Entry 4BWS (X-ray diffraction, 2.50 A resolution); this record covers chains A and C of the 3 polymer chains in the assembly.

[Chain A]
Name: Thioredoxin-like protein 4A
Source organism: Homo sapiens
UniProt: P83876 (TXN4A_HUMAN); residue numbers follow UniProt; this construct covers 4-137
Chain sequence (142 residues; numbered -4 to 137; the number before each row is that of its first residue; numbers below 1 keep their minus sign (Met-4 is residue -4)):
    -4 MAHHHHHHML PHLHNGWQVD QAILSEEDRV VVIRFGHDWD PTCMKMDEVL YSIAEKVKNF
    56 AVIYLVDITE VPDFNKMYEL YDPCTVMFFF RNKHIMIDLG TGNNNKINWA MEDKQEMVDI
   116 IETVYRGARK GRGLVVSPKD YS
Unresolved in the structure: -4 to 4
Sequence notes: expression tag (-4 to 3)
Swiss-Prot annotation at these positions:
  - modified residue: Ser132 (Phosphoserine)
  - mutagenesis: Cys38 (C38A: Viable when expressed in S.pombe)

[Chain C]
Name: CD2 antigen cytoplasmic tail-binding protein 2
Source organism: Homo sapiens
UniProt: O95400 (CD2B2_HUMAN); numbering as in UniProt (aligned over 280-341)
Chain sequence (71 residues; numbered 271 to 341; the number before each row is that of its first residue):
   271 MAHHHHHHMD VMWEYKWENT GDAELYGPFT SAQMQTWVSE GYFPDGVYCR KLDPPGGQFY
   331 NSKRIDFDLY T
Unresolved in the structure: 271-275
Sequence notes: expression tag (271-279)

[How chain A and chain C interact]
Pairs across the interface (20; chain A residue first):
  Asp93(A) with Arg334(C), hydrogen bond (backbone-side chain)
  Leu94(A) with Arg334(C)
  Asp108(A) with Gln328(C), hydrogen bond
  Glu111(A) with Gln328(C), hydrogen bond; Tyr330(C)
  Asp114(A) with Tyr330(C), hydrogen bond
  Arg121(A) with Leu339(C), hydrogen bond (side chain-backbone); Tyr340(C)
  Gly122(A) with Leu339(C)
  Lys125(A) with Asp338(C), hydrogen bond (side chain-backbone); Leu339(C); Thr341(C), hydrogen bond (side chain-backbone)
  Arg127(A) with Asp336(C), salt bridge
  Val131(A) with Arg334(C)
  Ser132(A) with Arg334(C), hydrogen bond (backbone-side chain)
  Pro133(A) with Tyr330(C), hydrophobic; Arg334(C)
  Lys134(A) with Gln328(C); Arg334(C), hydrogen bond (backbone-side chain)
  Asp135(A) with Arg334(C), salt bridge
Interface residues without a listed pair, chain A (18 interface residues in all): Gly95, Gln110, Glu117, Thr118
Interface residues without a listed pair, chain C (10 interface residues in all): Pro324, Ile335
The authors on this interface:
  - specific contacts: Asp114(A)-Tyr330(C) (hydrogen bond), Gly122(A)-Leu339(C) (hydrophobic contact)

[Overview]
The interface between chain A and chain C involves 18 residues on one side and 10 on the other, with 9
hydrogen bonds and 2 salt bridges. Among the polar pairs are Arg127(A)-Asp336(C), Asp135(A)-Arg334(C) and
Asp93(A)-Arg334(C). The authors report a hydrogen bond between Asp114(A) and Tyr330(C); a hydrophobic contact
between Gly122(A) and Leu339(C).
Chain A is Thioredoxin-like protein 4A and chain C is CD2 antigen cytoplasmic tail-binding protein 2, both
from Homo sapiens; the structure, Crystal structure of the heterotrimer of PQBP1, U5-15kD and U5-52kD, was
determined by X-ray diffraction (same publication as 4BWQ and 4CDO).
